PDB entry 3MQ6 | X-ray diffraction, 2.00 A resolution | chains B and L of the 4 polymer chains in the assembly

== Chain B ==
Name: SgraIR restriction enzyme
Organism: Streptomyces griseus
Notes: EC 3.1.21.4
UniProt: Q9F6L0 (Q9F6L0_STRGR); residues 2-339 here = UniProt positions 2-339
Sequence (338 residues; each row starts with the number of its first residue):
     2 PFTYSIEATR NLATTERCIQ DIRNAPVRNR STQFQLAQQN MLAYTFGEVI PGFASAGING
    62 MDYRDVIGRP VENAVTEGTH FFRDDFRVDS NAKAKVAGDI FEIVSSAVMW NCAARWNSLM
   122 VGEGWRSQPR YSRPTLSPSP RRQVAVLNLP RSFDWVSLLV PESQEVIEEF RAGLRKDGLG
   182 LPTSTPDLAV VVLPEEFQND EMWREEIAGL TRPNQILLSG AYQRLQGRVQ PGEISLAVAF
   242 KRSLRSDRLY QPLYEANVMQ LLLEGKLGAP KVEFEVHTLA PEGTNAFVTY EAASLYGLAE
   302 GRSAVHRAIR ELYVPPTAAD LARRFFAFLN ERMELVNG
Construct notes: cloning artifact (63)
From the paper describing this entry:
  - conformationally variable residues (loop rearrangement): Asn-25 to Asn-30
  - binding site for the 17-nt DNA strand: Arg-31
  - mutagenesis - P27G, P27W: decreased binding to 18-1
  - mutagenesis - P27G (5+/-2 nM), P27W (9+/-2 nM): unchanged binding to PCP
  - mutagenesis - P27G, P27W: decreased binding to secondary
  - mutagenesis - P27G (2-3-fold at best), P27W (2-3-fold at best): decreased catalytic activity on PCP
  - specificity-determining residues: Arg-31
  - mutagenesis - P27G (0.06+/-0.02 min-1), P27W (0.037+/-0.005 min-1): unchanged catalytic activity on in the absence of PCP

== Chain L ==
Molecule: 17-nt DNA strand
Sequence (17 nucleotides; row label = number of the first residue in the row):
     1 AAGTCCACCG GTGGACT

== Interface between chain B and chain L ==
Pairs across the interface - 24 pairs, chain B then chain L:
  Asn-30(B) / DG3(L)  phosphate contact
  Arg-31(B) / DC5(L)  base contact
  Ser-91(B) / DG11(L)  sugar contact
  Ala-95(B) / DC9(L)  sugar contact
  Ala-95(B) / DG10(L)  sugar contact
  Lys-96(B) / DC8(L)  base contact
  Gly-99(B) / DC8(L)  phosphate contact
  Gly-99(B) / DC9(L)  phosphate contact
  Asp-100(B) / DC8(L)  sugar contact
  Arg-152(B) / DC6(L)  hydrogen bond to the base
  Arg-152(B) / DA7(L)  hydrogen bond to the sugar
  Arg-152(B) / DC8(L)  hydrogen bond to the sugar
  Ser-153(B) / DC6(L)  hydrogen bond to the phosphate
  Ser-153(B) / DA7(L)  hydrogen bond to the phosphate
  Asp-188(B) / DC8(L)  phosphate contact
  Lys-242(B) / DC9(L)  phosphate contact
  Arg-243(B) / DC9(L)  hydrogen bond to the phosphate
  Arg-243(B) / DG10(L)  salt bridge to the phosphate
  Ser-244(B) / DC9(L)  sugar contact
  Ser-244(B) / DG10(L)  hydrogen bond to the phosphate
  Arg-246(B) / DG10(L)  base contact
  Arg-246(B) / DG11(L)  hydrogen bond to the base
  Arg-249(B) / DC9(L)  sugar contact
  Arg-249(B) / DG10(L)  hydrogen bond to the base
Also at the interface, not in a pair above, chain B (18 interface residues in all): Ala-98, Phe-154, Phe-241

== Overview ==
The interface between chain B and chain L involves 18 residues on one side and 8 on the other, with 9 hydrogen
bonds and 1 salt bridge. Among the polar pairs are Arg-152(B)/DC6(L), Arg-246(B)/DG11(L) and
Arg-249(B)/DG10(L). From the paper: a binding site for the 17-nt DNA strand at Arg-31(B); P27G and P27W of
chain B reduce binding to 18-1.
Chain B is SgraIR restriction enzyme (Streptomyces griseus) and chain L is a 17-nt DNA strand; the structure,
Domain swapped SgrAI with DNA and calcium bound, was determined by X-ray diffraction.
